Entry 9QWO (X-ray diffraction, 2.54 A resolution); this record covers chains B and E of the 8 polymer chains in the assembly.

[Chain B]
Name: Isoform 1 of Vinculin
From: Homo sapiens
UniProt: P18206 (VINC_HUMAN), isoform P18206-2; residues 891-1066 here = UniProt positions 891-1066
Amino-acid sequence (181 residues; numbered 886 to 1066; the number before each row is that of its first residue):
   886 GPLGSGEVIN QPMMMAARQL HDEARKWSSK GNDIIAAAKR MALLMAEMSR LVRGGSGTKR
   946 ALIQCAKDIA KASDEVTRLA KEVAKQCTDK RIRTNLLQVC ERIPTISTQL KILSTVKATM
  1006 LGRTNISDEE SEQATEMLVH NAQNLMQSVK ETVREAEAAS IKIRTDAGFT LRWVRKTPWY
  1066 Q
Not modelled in the structure: 886-887, 1047-1054, 1061-1066
Construct notes: expression tag (886-890)

[Chain E]
Name: Isoform Gamma of Paxillin
UniProt: P49023 (PAXI_HUMAN), isoform P49023-3; residues 140-158 here = UniProt positions 140-158
Amino-acid sequence (19 residues; numbered 140 to 158; the number before each row is that of its first residue):
   140 SNLSELDRLL LELNAVQHN
Not modelled in the structure: 157-158
UniProt features mapped onto this chain:
  - motif: E144 to Q156 (LD motif 2)
  - modified residue (Phosphoserine): S140, S143

[Chain B / chain E interface]
Residue-residue contacts (12):
  L928(B) with E151(E)
  E932(B) with L148(E); E151(E); L152(E)
  R935(B) with L145(E); L148(E)
  L936(B) with L148(E), hydrophobic
  G940(B) with L145(E)
  S941(B) with L145(E)
  G942(B) with L149(E)
  A946(B) with L149(E), hydrophobic; L152(E), hydrophobic
Other interface residues (no listed pair), chain B (13 interface residues in all): L929, G939, T943, C950, D953

[Overview]
Chain B and chain E form an interface of 13 and 5 residues respectively.
Here chain B is Isoform 1 of Vinculin (Homo sapiens) and chain E is Isoform Gamma of Paxillin. Entry 9QWO
(Vinculin tail bound to paxillin LD2) was determined by X-ray diffraction.
